Entry 8FLN (X-ray diffraction, 1.33 A resolution); this record covers chain A.

# Chain A
Name: Tyrosine-protein kinase BTK
Organism: Homo sapiens
Notes: EC 2.7.10.2; engineered mutation(s): C481S
Reference sequence: Q06187 (BTK_HUMAN); numbering as in UniProt (aligned over 389-659)
Sequence (273 residues; each row starts with the number of its first residue):
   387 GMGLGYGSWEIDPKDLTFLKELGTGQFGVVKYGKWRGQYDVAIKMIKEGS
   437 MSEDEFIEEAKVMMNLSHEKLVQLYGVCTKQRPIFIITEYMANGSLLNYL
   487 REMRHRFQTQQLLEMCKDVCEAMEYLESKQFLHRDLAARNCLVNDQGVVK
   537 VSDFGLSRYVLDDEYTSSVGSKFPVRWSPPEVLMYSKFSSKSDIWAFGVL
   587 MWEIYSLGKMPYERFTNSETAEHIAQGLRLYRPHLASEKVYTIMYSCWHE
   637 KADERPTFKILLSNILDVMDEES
Unresolved in the structure: 387-394, 658-659
Differences from the reference sequence: expression tag (387-388); variant S481 (Cys in Q06187)
Swiss-Prot annotation at these positions:
  - motif: W581 to W588 (CAV1-binding)
  - active site: D521 (Proton acceptor)
  - binding site (ATP): L408 to V416, K430
  - binding site (clofedanol): T474 to M477, L542
  - binding site (dasatinib): T474 to M477
  - modified residue: Y551 (Phosphotyrosine), S604 (Phosphoserine), Y617 (Phosphotyrosine), S623 (Phosphoserine), S659 (Phosphoserine)

# In short
From UniProt: active-site residue D521, 10 ATP-binding residues, 5 clofedanol-binding residues and 4
dasatinib-binding residues.
Chain A is Tyrosine-protein kinase BTK (Homo sapiens); the structure, Crystal structure of BTK C481S kinase
domain in complex with pirtobrutinib, was determined by X-ray diffraction together with 8FLL from the same
study.
